Entry 7R3J (X-ray diffraction, 3.06 A resolution); this record covers chains A and B of the 4 polymer chains in the assembly.

== Chain A (and B) ==
Molecule: 2-aminobenzoylacetyl-CoA thioesterase
Organism: Pseudomonas aeruginosa PAO1
Notes: EC 3.1.2.32; chain B of this document is another copy of the same molecule, construct and numbering; everything in this record applies to it too
UniProt: P20581 (PQSE_PSEAE); residue numbers follow UniProt; this construct covers 1-301
Amino-acid sequence (318 residues; row label = number of the first residue in the row; numbers below 1 keep their minus sign (Met-16 is residue -16)):
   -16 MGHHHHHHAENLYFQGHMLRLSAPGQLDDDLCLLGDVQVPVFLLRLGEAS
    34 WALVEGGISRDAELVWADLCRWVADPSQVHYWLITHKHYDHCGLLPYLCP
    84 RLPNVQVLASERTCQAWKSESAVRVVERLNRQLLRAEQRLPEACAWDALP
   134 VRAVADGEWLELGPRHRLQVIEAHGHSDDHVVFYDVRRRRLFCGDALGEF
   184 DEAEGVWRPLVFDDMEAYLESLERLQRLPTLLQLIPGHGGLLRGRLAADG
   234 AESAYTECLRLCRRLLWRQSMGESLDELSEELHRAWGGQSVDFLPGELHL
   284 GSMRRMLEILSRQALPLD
Not modelled in the structure: -16 to -3 (chain B: -16 to 0)
Construct notes: initiating methionine (-16); expression tag (-15 to 0)
Metal / ion sites: Fe ion site 1: His69, His71, His159, Asp178; Fe ion site 2: Asp73, His74, Asp178, His221
Curated features (UniProtKB/Swiss-Prot):
  - binding site (Fe cation): His69, His71, Asp73, His74, His159, Asp178, His221
  - mutagenesis: Glu182 (E182A: Strong decrease in kcat with S-(4-nitrobenzoyl)mercaptoethane as substrate)
Reported in the primary citation:
  - mutagenesis - E187R: decreased signaling in response to pyocyanin
  - mutagenesis - R148A: unchanged binding to Regulatory protein RhlR
  - mutagenesis - E187R (13.8 +/- 3.9 uM): decreased binding to Regulatory protein RhlR
  - mutagenesis - R150A, R170A, R172A: decreased signaling

== How chain A and chain B interact ==
Pairs across the interface (50; chain A residue first):
  Leu2(A) - Ser253(B)
  Leu2(A) - Leu300(B)  hydrophobic
  Leu2(A) - Asp301(B)
  Arg3(A) - Trp250(B)
  Phe183(A) - Trp250(B)  hydrophobic
  Glu185(A) - Trp250(B)  hydrogen bond (backbone-side chain)
  Glu185(A) - Met254(B)
  Ala186(A) - Trp250(B)
  Ala186(A) - Arg251(B)
  Ala186(A) - Met254(B)
  Glu187(A) - Arg247(B)  salt bridge
  Glu187(A) - Trp250(B)
  Glu187(A) - Arg251(B)  salt bridge
  Gly188(A) - Arg246(B)
  Gly188(A) - Trp250(B)
  Val189(A) - Arg243(B)
  Gly227(A) - Asp301(B)
  Arg228(A) - Pro299(B)
  Arg228(A) - Leu300(B)
  Leu229(A) - Arg246(B)
  Leu229(A) - Trp250(B)  hydrophobic
  Leu229(A) - Leu300(B)
  Asp232(A) - Arg246(B)  salt bridge
  Ser236(A) - Arg246(B)
  Thr239(A) - Thr239(B)
  Glu240(A) - Arg243(B)  salt bridge
  Arg243(A) - Val189(B)
  Arg243(A) - Glu240(B)  salt bridge
  Arg243(A) - Arg243(B)
  Arg246(A) - Gly188(B)
  Arg246(A) - Arg228(B)
  Arg246(A) - Leu229(B)
  Arg246(A) - Asp232(B)  salt bridge
  Arg246(A) - Ser236(B)
  Arg247(A) - Glu187(B)  salt bridge
  Trp250(A) - Arg3(B)
  Trp250(A) - Phe183(B)  hydrophobic
  Trp250(A) - Glu185(B)  hydrogen bond (side chain-backbone)
  Trp250(A) - Ala186(B)
  Trp250(A) - Glu187(B)
  Trp250(A) - Gly188(B)
  Trp250(A) - Leu229(B)  hydrophobic
  Arg251(A) - Ala186(B)
  Arg251(A) - Glu187(B)  salt bridge
  Met254(A) - Glu185(B)
  Met254(A) - Ala186(B)
  Leu298(A) - Arg228(B)
  Pro299(A) - Arg228(B)  hydrogen bond (backbone-side chain)
  Leu300(A) - Leu2(B)
  Leu300(A) - Arg228(B)
Also at the interface, not in a pair above, chain A (28 interface residues in all): Asp184, Arg226, Ser253, Asp301
Also at the interface, not in a pair above, chain B (26 interface residues in all): Asp184, Leu298

== Summary ==
28 residues of chain A and 26 residues of chain B are in contact, with 3 hydrogen bonds and 8 salt bridges.
Polar contacts include Glu187(A)-Arg247(B), Glu187(A)-Arg251(B) and Asp232(A)-Arg246(B). From the paper:
R150A, R170A and R172A of chain A reduce signaling; E187R of chain A reduces signaling in response to
pyocyanin.
Chain A and chain B are both 2-aminobenzoylacetyl-CoA thioesterase (Pseudomonas aeruginosa PAO1); the
structure, Nativ complex of PqsE and RhlR with the synthetic antagonist mBTL, was determined by X-ray
diffraction, deposited together with 8B4A.
